Entry 6HIW (electron microscopy, 3.37 A resolution); this record covers chains Cn and CA of the 63 polymer chains in the assembly.

== Chain Cn ==
Name: mS38
From: Trypanosoma brucei brucei
Reference sequence: Q57VQ9 (Q57VQ9_TRYB2); residue numbers follow UniProt; this construct covers 1-250
Chain sequence (250 residues; row label = number of the first residue in the row):
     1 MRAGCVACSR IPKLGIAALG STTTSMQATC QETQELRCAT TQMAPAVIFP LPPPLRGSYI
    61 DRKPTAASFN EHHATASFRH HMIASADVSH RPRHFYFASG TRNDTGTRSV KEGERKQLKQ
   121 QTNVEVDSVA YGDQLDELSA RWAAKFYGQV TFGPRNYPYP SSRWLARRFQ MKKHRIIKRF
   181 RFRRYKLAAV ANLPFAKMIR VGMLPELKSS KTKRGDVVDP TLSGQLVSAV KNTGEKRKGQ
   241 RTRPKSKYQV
Disordered / not traced: 1-140

== Chain CA ==
Molecule: 9S rRNA
From: Trypanosoma brucei brucei
Sequence (621 nucleotides; row label = number of the first residue in the row):
     1 UAAAUUAUGG UCAAUUGUUA GUAUUCAUAU UAAUUUUUUU AAAUGUUUUA UCAUUUUAUA
    61 AAGGUUUAUU UUUGAAAGAU UUUUUGUAUA AAAUUUUAGG AAUAGUUAAU AAUAAUUUAU
   121 AAUUUUGAUU AGAUUGUUUU GUUAAUGCUA UUAGAUGGGU GUGGAAAAAU AAAAAAAAUA
   181 AUUAAUAUAU AUCAAUAAUA AAUUAAAUUA AUCUAUUAGU CAGAAAUGGA UGCCAGCCGU
   241 UGCGGUAAUU UCUAUGCUUU UAAAUAUUAU ACAAUUAUCA UAUUAAAUUG UUAAGUGUUG
   301 AUUUAACCAA UAAAAAUAUA AAUAAUUUUU AUUUGUUUUU AAACACCAUU AGGUAUAUGC
   361 AAAUAUAAAA UUAUAGUAAU UAUAAAUUAU AUUAUAUUAU AUUUAUUCAU AUAAUUAAUA
   421 GGAUAAUAUU UGUAGUUUUU GAUACCAUGA UAAGGAUUAU AAAUUGAAAG UGUUAAUAUC
   481 AUAAUCAAAA UUUAUUAUUU AUAUUAAAUA UGUAUGUGUA GAUAAAAUAA GAAAUUAAAA
   541 AGGUAUUGUU GCCCACCAAU UUUUAUAAUA AAAAUAACGU GCAGUAAUUA AUAUAUUUAU
   601 AAAAAUAUAU UUUUUUUUUU U
Differences from the reference sequence: conflict U298 (C2839 in 343546), U473 (G3014 in 343546); insertion (614-621)
Ion coordination: Mg2+ site 1 near A27 (its only coordinating residue here); Mg2+ site 2: A60, A61, A155; Mg2+ site 3 near U65 (its only coordinating residue here); Mg2+ site 4 near A68 (its only coordinating residue here); Mg2+ site 5 near A76 (its only coordinating residue here); Mg2+ site 6: A224, A225; Mg2+ site 7 near U231 (its only coordinating residue here); Mg2+ site 8: U281, A367; Mg2+ site 9 near U339 (its only coordinating residue here); Mg2+ site 10 near A385 (its only coordinating residue here); Mg2+ site 11: A386, U387; Mg2+ site 12 near A541 (its only coordinating residue here); 5 more Mg2+ sites not listed
Small-molecule neighbours:
  - spermidine (SPD), molecule 1: A27, U28, G239, A266, U267, U268
  - spermidine (SPD), molecule 2: A218, U259, U261, A262, A263, A264
  - spermidine (SPD), molecule 3: U398, A399, U457, U458, A459
  - spermidine (SPD), molecule 4: A452, A453, G454, G466, A467, A468, A469, G470
  - spermine (SPM): U66, U67, U95, U96, U97, U125, U126, G127, A128, U129

== Interface between chain Cn and chain CA ==
Residue-residue contacts - 126 pairs, chain Cn then chain CA:
  Arg141(Cn) - A280(CA)  base contact
  Arg141(Cn) - A361(CA)  hydrogen bond to the phosphate
  Arg141(Cn) - A362(CA)  hydrogen bond to the phosphate
  Arg141(Cn) - A363(CA)  hydrogen bond to the phosphate
  Arg141(Cn) - U594(CA)  hydrogen bond to the phosphate
  Arg141(Cn) - A595(CA)  salt bridge to the phosphate
  Trp142(Cn) - A362(CA)  phosphate contact
  Trp142(Cn) - A363(CA)  base contact
  Ala143(Cn) - A280(CA)  hydrogen bond to the base
  Ala144(Cn) - A280(CA)  base contact
  Lys145(Cn) - C279(CA)  base contact
  Lys145(Cn) - A280(CA)  base contact
  Lys145(Cn) - U364(CA)  salt bridge to the phosphate
  Lys145(Cn) - U594(CA)  phosphate contact
  Phe146(Cn) - C279(CA)  sugar contact
  Phe146(Cn) - A593(CA)  phosphate contact
  Phe146(Cn) - U594(CA)  phosphate contact
  Gly148(Cn) - A373(CA)  phosphate contact
  Gln149(Cn) - U372(CA)  phosphate contact
  Thr151(Cn) - U278(CA)  sugar contact
  Thr151(Cn) - C279(CA)  hydrogen bond to the phosphate
  Phe152(Cn) - U371(CA)  sugar contact
  Phe152(Cn) - U381(CA)  base contact
  Phe152(Cn) - A382(CA)  sugar contact
  Gly153(Cn) - A382(CA)  sugar contact
  Pro154(Cn) - A382(CA)  sugar contact
  Pro154(Cn) - U383(CA)  sugar contact
  Arg155(Cn) - U24(CA)  sugar contact
  Arg155(Cn) - A277(CA)  hydrogen bond to the base
  Arg155(Cn) - U278(CA)  phosphate contact
  Asn156(Cn) - A277(CA)  sugar contact
  Asn156(Cn) - U278(CA)  hydrogen bond to the phosphate
  Tyr157(Cn) - U278(CA)  phosphate contact
  Tyr157(Cn) - U383(CA)  phosphate contact
  Tyr157(Cn) - A384(CA)  hydrogen bond to the phosphate
  Tyr157(Cn) - U612(CA)  sugar contact
  Pro158(Cn) - U278(CA)  base contact
  Pro158(Cn) - A384(CA)  base contact
  Tyr159(Cn) - U278(CA)  base contact
  Tyr159(Cn) - U611(CA)  hydrogen bond to the phosphate
  Tyr159(Cn) - U612(CA)  stacking on the base
  Pro160(Cn) - U278(CA)  base contact
  Ser161(Cn) - U612(CA)  hydrogen bond to the base
  Ser162(Cn) - U383(CA)  hydrogen bond to the phosphate
  Ser162(Cn) - U612(CA)  base contact
  Arg163(Cn) - A591(CA)  hydrogen bond to the sugar
  Arg163(Cn) - U592(CA)  hydrogen bond to the sugar
  Arg163(Cn) - U611(CA)  hydrogen bond to the base
  Arg163(Cn) - U612(CA)  hydrogen bond to the base
  Arg163(Cn) - U613(CA)  salt bridge to the phosphate
  Trp164(Cn) - A382(CA)  hydrogen bond to the phosphate
  Trp164(Cn) - U383(CA)  phosphate contact
  Trp164(Cn) - U544(CA)  base contact
  Leu165(Cn) - A382(CA)  sugar contact
  Ala166(Cn) - U592(CA)  phosphate contact
  Ala166(Cn) - A593(CA)  phosphate contact
  Arg167(Cn) - U544(CA)  hydrogen bond to the base
  Arg167(Cn) - G584(CA)  hydrogen bond to the sugar
  Arg167(Cn) - A591(CA)  phosphate contact
  Arg167(Cn) - U592(CA)  salt bridge to the phosphate
  Arg168(Cn) - A382(CA)  salt bridge to the phosphate
  Gln170(Cn) - A593(CA)  phosphate contact
  Gln170(Cn) - U594(CA)  phosphate contact
  Met171(Cn) - A555(CA)  sugar contact
  Met171(Cn) - A603(CA)  phosphate contact
  Lys172(Cn) - A373(CA)  salt bridge to the phosphate
  Lys172(Cn) - U374(CA)  salt bridge to the phosphate
  Lys173(Cn) - U594(CA)  salt bridge to the phosphate
  Lys173(Cn) - A595(CA)  salt bridge to the phosphate
  His174(Cn) - A599(CA)  base contact
  His174(Cn) - A602(CA)  salt bridge to the phosphate
  His174(Cn) - A603(CA)  base contact
  Arg175(Cn) - C556(CA)  salt bridge to the phosphate
  Arg175(Cn) - A572(CA)  salt bridge to the phosphate
  Lys178(Cn) - A599(CA)  base contact
  Lys178(Cn) - A601(CA)  salt bridge to the phosphate
  Lys178(Cn) - A602(CA)  salt bridge to the phosphate
  Arg179(Cn) - A572(CA)  salt bridge to the phosphate
  Arg181(Cn) - U597(CA)  salt bridge to the phosphate
  Arg181(Cn) - U598(CA)  salt bridge to the phosphate
  Arg181(Cn) - A599(CA)  base contact
  Phe182(Cn) - A568(CA)  base contact
  Phe182(Cn) - A599(CA)  sugar contact
  Phe182(Cn) - A601(CA)  phosphate contact
  Arg183(Cn) - A567(CA)  hydrogen bond to the sugar
  Arg183(Cn) - A568(CA)  salt bridge to the phosphate
  Arg183(Cn) - U569(CA)  hydrogen bond to the sugar
  Arg183(Cn) - A570(CA)  hydrogen bond to the phosphate
  Arg183(Cn) - A571(CA)  salt bridge to the phosphate
  Tyr185(Cn) - A567(CA)  stacking on the base
  Lys186(Cn) - A567(CA)  hydrogen bond to the base
  Leu187(Cn) - A567(CA)  base contact
  Arg200(Cn) - A567(CA)  salt bridge to the phosphate
  Gly202(Cn) - A567(CA)  base contact
  Met203(Cn) - A567(CA)  sugar contact
  Ser209(Cn) - A568(CA)  sugar contact
  Ser210(Cn) - A568(CA)  phosphate contact
  Ser210(Cn) - U569(CA)  phosphate contact
  Thr212(Cn) - U569(CA)  phosphate contact
  Lys213(Cn) - A568(CA)  salt bridge to the phosphate
  Lys213(Cn) - U569(CA)  salt bridge to the phosphate
  Lys213(Cn) - A570(CA)  salt bridge to the phosphate
  Arg214(Cn) - A567(CA)  salt bridge to the phosphate
  Lys236(Cn) - U339(CA)  salt bridge to the phosphate
  Lys236(Cn) - U354(CA)  phosphate contact
  Lys238(Cn) - U339(CA)  phosphate contact
  Lys238(Cn) - U340(CA)  salt bridge to the phosphate
  Gly239(Cn) - U338(CA)  hydrogen bond to the sugar
  Gly239(Cn) - U339(CA)  phosphate contact
  Gln240(Cn) - U338(CA)  phosphate contact
  Gln240(Cn) - G359(CA)  base contact
  Arg241(Cn) - U337(CA)  hydrogen bond to the base
  Arg241(Cn) - G359(CA)  salt bridge to the phosphate
  Arg241(Cn) - C360(CA)  hydrogen bond to the base
  Arg241(Cn) - A361(CA)  base contact
  Thr242(Cn) - U338(CA)  phosphate contact
  Thr242(Cn) - A355(CA)  hydrogen bond to the phosphate
  Arg243(Cn) - U336(CA)  base contact
  Arg243(Cn) - A361(CA)  base contact
  Pro244(Cn) - U596(CA)  phosphate contact
  Lys245(Cn) - U597(CA)  sugar contact
  Ser246(Cn) - U597(CA)  phosphate contact
  Ser246(Cn) - U598(CA)  phosphate contact
  Lys247(Cn) - U598(CA)  hydrogen bond to the phosphate
  Lys247(Cn) - A599(CA)  salt bridge to the phosphate
  Tyr248(Cn) - A599(CA)  hydrogen bond to the phosphate
Other interface residues (no listed pair), chain Cn (63 interface residues in all): Phe169, Arg184, Lys211
Other interface residues (no listed pair), chain CA (54 interface residues in all): A341, C553, U566

== Overview ==
The interface between chain Cn and chain CA involves 63 residues on one side and 54 on the other, with 29
hydrogen bonds, 28 salt bridges and 2 aromatic stacking contacts. Polar contacts include Ala143(Cn)-A280(CA),
Arg155(Cn)-A277(CA) and Ser161(Cn)-U612(CA).
Chain Cn is mS38 and chain CA is 9S rRNA, both from Trypanosoma brucei brucei; the structure, Cryo-EM
structure of the Trypanosoma brucei mitochondrial ribosome - This entry contains the complete small
mitoribosomal ..., was determined by electron microscopy (same publication as 6HIV, 6HIX, 6HIY and 6HIZ).
